6FKL - chains D and E of the 6 polymer chains in the assembly; structure by X-ray diffraction, 2.10 A resolution.

# Chain D
Protein: Tubulin beta-2B chain
Organism: Bos taurus
Reference sequence: Q6B856 (TBB2B_BOVIN); the author numbering skips numbers that UniProt does not, so the offset changes along the chain: 1-42 = UniProt 1-42; 45-360 = UniProt 43-358; 369-455 = UniProt 359-445
Amino-acid sequence (445 residues; row label = number of the first residue in the row; note: 10 numbers in that range are skipped by the numbering (no residue carries them; nothing is unmodelled there)):
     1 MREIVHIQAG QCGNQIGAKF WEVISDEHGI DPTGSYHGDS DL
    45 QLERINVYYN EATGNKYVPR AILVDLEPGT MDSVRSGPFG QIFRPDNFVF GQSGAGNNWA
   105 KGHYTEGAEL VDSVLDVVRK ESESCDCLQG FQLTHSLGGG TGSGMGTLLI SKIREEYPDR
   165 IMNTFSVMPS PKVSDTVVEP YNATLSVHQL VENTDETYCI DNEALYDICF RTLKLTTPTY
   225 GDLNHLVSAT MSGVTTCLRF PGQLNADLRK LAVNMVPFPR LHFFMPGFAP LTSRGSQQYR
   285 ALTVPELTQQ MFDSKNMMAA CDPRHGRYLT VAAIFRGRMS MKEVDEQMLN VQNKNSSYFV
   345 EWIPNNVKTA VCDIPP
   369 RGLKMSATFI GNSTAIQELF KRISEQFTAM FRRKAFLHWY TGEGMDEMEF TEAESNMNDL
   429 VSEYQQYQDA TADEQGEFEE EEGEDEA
Not modelled in the structure: 1, 278-284, 441-455
Ion coordination: Mg2+: Gln11 (together with GDP)
Small-molecule neighbours:
  - DLK (2-{1-[(2-Methoxyphenyl)amino]ethylidene}-5-phenyl-1,3-cyclohexanedione): Ile4, Tyr52, Gln136, Asn167, Phe169, Glu200, Tyr202, Val238, Thr239, Cys241, Leu242, Leu248, Leu252, Leu255, Ala256, Asn258, Met259, Ala316, Ala317, Ile318, Lys352, Thr353, Ala354, Ile378
  - GDP (guanosine-5'-diphosphate): Gly10, Gln11, Cys12, Gln15, Ile16, Asp69, Ala99, Asn101, Ser140, Gly142, Gly143, Gly144, Thr145, Gly146, Val171, Pro173, Val177, Asp179, Glu183, Asn206, Leu209, Tyr224, Leu227, Asn228
Curated features (UniProtKB/Swiss-Prot):
  - motif: Met1 to Ile4 (MREI motif)
  - binding site (GTP): Gln11, Glu71, Ser140, Gly144, Thr145, Gly146, Asn206, Asn228
  - binding site (Mg(2+)): Glu71
  - modified residue: Ser40 (Phosphoserine), Thr57 (Phosphothreonine), Lys60 (N6-acetyllysine), Ser174 (Phosphoserine), Thr287 (Phosphothreonine), Thr292 (Phosphothreonine), Arg320 (Omega-N-methylarginine), Glu448 (5-glutamyl polyglutamate)
  - cross-link (Glycyl lysine isopeptide (Lys-Gly)): Lys60 (interchain with G-Cter in ubiquitin), Lys326 (interchain with G-Cter in ubiquitin)
From the paper describing this entry:
  - binding site for DLK: Ile4, Tyr52, Gln136, Asn167, Phe169, Glu200, Tyr202, Val238, Thr239, Cys241, Leu242, Leu248, Leu252, Leu255, Asn258, Met259, Ala317, Lys352, Ala354

# Chain E
Protein: Stathmin-4
Organism: Rattus norvegicus
Reference sequence: P63043 (STMN4_RAT), isoform P63043-3; residues 5-145 here correspond to UniProt positions 76-216 (UniProt number = residue number + 71)
Amino-acid sequence (143 residues; numbered 3 to 145; the number before each row is that of its first residue):
     3 MADMEVIELN KCTSGQSFEV ILKPPSFDGV PEFNASLPRR RDPSLEEIQK KLEAAEERRK
    63 YQEAELLKHL AEKREHEREV IQKAIEENNN FIKMAKEKLA QKMESNKENR EAHLAAMLER
   123 LQEKDKHAEE VRKNKELKEE ASR
Not modelled in the structure: 3-5, 28-43, 144-145
Sequence notes: initiating methionine (3); cloning artifact (4)
Curated features (UniProtKB/Swiss-Prot):
  - modified residue: Ser19 (Phosphoserine)

# Interface between chain D and chain E
Contacting residue pairs - 22 pairs, chain D then chain E:
  Tyr108(D) with His129(E), hydrogen bond; Ala130(E), hydrophobic; Val133(E), hydrophobic; Arg134(E), hydrogen bond (backbone-side chain)
  Ala112(D) with Arg134(E)
  Ser155(D) with Leu123(E); Lys126(E)
  Lys156(D) with Asp127(E), salt bridge
  Glu159(D) with Leu120(E); Leu123(E); Asp127(E)
  Pro162(D) with Leu116(E), hydrophobic
  Gln193(D) with Lys126(E), hydrogen bond
  Thr409(D) with Lys140(E), hydrogen bond (backbone-side chain)
  Gly410(D) with Lys137(E)
  Glu411(D) with Val133(E); Lys137(E), salt bridge
  Gly412(D) with Val133(E); Asn136(E); Lys137(E)
  Met413(D) with Val133(E)
  Glu417(D) with His129(E), salt bridge
Also at the interface, not in a pair above, chain D (17 interface residues in all): Thr109, Arg158, Asp163, Asn197
Also at the interface, not in a pair above, chain E (15 interface residues in all): Arg112, Met119, Gln124

# Summary
17 residues of chain D and 15 residues of chain E are in contact; the contacts include 4 hydrogen bonds and 3
salt bridges. Polar pairs include Lys156(D)-Asp127(E), Glu411(D)-Lys137(E) and Glu417(D)-His129(E). Ligands of
chain D: GDP and compound DLK. The paper reports a binding site for DLK at Ile4(D), Tyr52(D) and Gln136(D)
among others.
Chain D is Tubulin beta-2B chain (Bos taurus) and chain E is Stathmin-4 (Rattus norvegicus); the structure,
Tubulin-TUB015 complex, was determined by X-ray diffraction together with 6FKJ from the same study.
